Entry 7OTZ (X-ray diffraction, 3.10 A resolution); this record covers chains C and D of the 4 polymer chains in the assembly.

Chain C:
Molecule: Reverse transcriptase/ribonuclease H
Organism: Human immunodeficiency virus type 1 group M subtype B (isolate BH10)
Notes: EC 2.7.7.49, 2.7.7.7, 3.1.26.13, 3.1.13.2
UniProt: P03366 (POL_HV1B1); residues 1-554 here correspond to UniProt positions 600-1153 (UniProt number = residue number + 599)
Amino-acid sequence (556 residues; each row starts with the number of its first residue; numbers below 1 keep their minus sign (Met-1 is residue -1)):
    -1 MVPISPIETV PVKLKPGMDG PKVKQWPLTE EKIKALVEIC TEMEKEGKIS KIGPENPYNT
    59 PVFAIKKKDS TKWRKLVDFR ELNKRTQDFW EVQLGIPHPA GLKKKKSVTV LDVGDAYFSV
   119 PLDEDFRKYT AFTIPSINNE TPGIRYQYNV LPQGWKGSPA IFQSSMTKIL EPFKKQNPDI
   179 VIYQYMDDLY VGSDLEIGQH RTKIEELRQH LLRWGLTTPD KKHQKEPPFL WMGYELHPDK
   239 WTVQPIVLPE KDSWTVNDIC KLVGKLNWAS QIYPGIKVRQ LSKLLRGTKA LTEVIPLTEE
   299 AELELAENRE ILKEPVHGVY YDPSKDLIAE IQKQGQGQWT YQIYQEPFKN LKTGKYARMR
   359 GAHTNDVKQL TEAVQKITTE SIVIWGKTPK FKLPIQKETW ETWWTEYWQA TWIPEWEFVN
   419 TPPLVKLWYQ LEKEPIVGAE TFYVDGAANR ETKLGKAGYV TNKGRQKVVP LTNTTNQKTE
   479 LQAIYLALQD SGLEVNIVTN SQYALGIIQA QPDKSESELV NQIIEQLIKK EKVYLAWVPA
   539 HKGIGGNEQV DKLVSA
Disordered / not traced: -1
Sequence notes: initiating methionine (-1); expression tag (0); conflict Cys258 (Gln857 in P03366), Ser280 (Cys879 in P03366), Asn498 (Asp1097 in P03366)
Curated features (UniProtKB/Swiss-Prot):
  - region: Phe227 to His235 (RT 'primer grip')
  - motif: Trp398 to Trp414 (Tryptophan repeat motif)
  - binding site (Mg(2+)): Asp110, Asp185, Asp186, Asp443, Glu478, Asp549
  - site: Trp401 (Essential for RT p66/p51 heterodimerization), Trp414 (Essential for RT p66/p51 heterodimerization), Phe440, Tyr441 (Cleavage)

Chain D:
Molecule: Reverse transcriptase/ribonuclease H
Organism: Human immunodeficiency virus type 1 group M subtype B (isolate BH10)
Notes: EC 2.7.7.49, 2.7.7.7, 3.1.26.13, 3.1.13.2
UniProt: P03366 (POL_HV1B1); residues 1-428 here correspond to UniProt positions 600-1027 (UniProt number = residue number + 599)
Amino-acid sequence (428 residues; each row starts with the number of its first residue):
     1 PISPIETVPV KLKPGMDGPK VKQWPLTEEK IKALVEICTE MEKEGKISKI GPENPYNTPV
    61 FAIKKKDSTK WRKLVDFREL NKRTQDFWEV QLGIPHPAGL KKKKSVTVLD VGDAYFSVPL
   121 DEDFRKYTAF TIPSINNETP GIRYQYNVLP QGWKGSPAIF QSSMTKILEP FKKQNPDIVI
   181 YQYMDDLYVG SDLEIGQHRT KIEELRQHLL RWGLTTPDKK HQKEPPFLWM GYELHPDKWT
   241 VQPIVLPEKD SWTVNDIQKL VGKLNWASQI YPGIKVRQLS KLLRGTKALT EVIPLTEEAE
   301 LELAENREIL KEPVHGVYYD PSKDLIAEIQ KQGQGQWTYQ IYQEPFKNLK TGKYARMRGA
   361 HTNDVKQLTE AVQKITTESI VIWGKTPKFK LPIQKETWET WWTEYWQATW IPEWEFVNTP
   421 PLVKLWYQ
Disordered / not traced: 1-3, 215-228
Sequence notes: conflict Ser280 (Cys879 in P03366)
Curated features (UniProtKB/Swiss-Prot):
  - region: Phe227 to His235 (RT 'primer grip')
  - motif: Trp398 to Trp414 (Tryptophan repeat motif)
  - binding site (Mg(2+)): Asp110, Asp185, Asp186
  - site (Essential for RT p66/p51 heterodimerization): Trp401, Trp414

Chain C / chain D interface:
Pairs across the interface (115; chain C residue first):
  Val8(C) with Glu53(D)
  Pro9(C) with Glu53(D)
  Gln85(C) with Glu53(D), hydrogen bond (side chain-backbone)
  Asp86(C) with Lys20(D), salt bridge; Pro55(D)
  Phe87(C) with Pro52(D)
  Trp88(C) with Lys20(D); Val21(D); Lys22(D); Pro52(D), hydrogen bond (backbone-backbone); Asn54(D); Pro55(D); Asn57(D); Thr131(D); Arg143(D)
  Val90(C) with Pro140(D); Gly141(D), hydrogen bond (backbone-backbone); Arg143(D)
  Gln91(C) with Pro140(D)
  Leu92(C) with Pro133(D), hydrophobic; Asn137(D)
  Gly93(C) with Asn137(D), hydrogen bond (backbone-side chain)
  Ile94(C) with Asn137(D)
  Pro95(C) with Asn136(D)
  His96(C) with Asn136(D), hydrogen bond (backbone-side chain)
  Gly99(C) with Asn136(D)
  Ala158(C) with Pro52(D)
  Ser162(C) with Pro52(D)
  Thr165(C) with Pro140(D)
  Glu169(C) with Lys49(D), salt bridge
  Lys172(C) with Thr139(D)
  Ile180(C) with Glu138(D)
  Tyr181(C) with Asn136(D), hydrogen bond; Glu138(D)
  Gln182(C) with Glu138(D), hydrogen bond (backbone-backbone); Pro140(D)
  Arg358(C) with Glu396(D), salt bridge
  Gln373(C) with Glu396(D); Thr397(D), hydrogen bond
  Thr376(C) with Trp401(D)
  Ile380(C) with Leu26(D); Thr27(D)
  Val381(C) with Pro25(D), hydrophobic; Ile135(D); Asn136(D), hydrogen bond (backbone-backbone); Asn137(D)
  Ile382(C) with Ile135(D); Asn136(D)
  Trp383(C) with Ile135(D)
  Gly384(C) with Thr27(D); Glu28(D), hydrogen bond (backbone-backbone); Ile135(D)
  Thr386(C) with Trp401(D)
  Trp402(C) with Lys331(D), hydrogen bond (backbone-side chain); His361(D); Thr362(D); Asp364(D)
  Tyr405(C) with Lys331(D), hydrogen bond (backbone-side chain)
  Trp406(C) with Lys331(D); Asn418(D), hydrogen bond; Thr419(D); Pro420(D); Pro421(D)
  Gln407(C) with Lys331(D), hydrogen bond (backbone-side chain); Pro392(D); Ile393(D); Gln394(D), hydrogen bond; Val417(D), hydrogen bond (side chain-backbone); Asn418(D)
  Ala408(C) with Leu368(D), hydrophobic; Pro392(D), hydrogen bond (backbone-backbone); Ile393(D)
  Thr409(C) with Asp364(D)
  Trp410(C) with Thr362(D), hydrogen bond (side chain-backbone); Asn363(D); Trp401(D), hydrophobic; Tyr405(D)
  Pro412(C) with Trp401(D)
  Pro433(C) with Asn255(D); Thr290(D)
  Ile434(C) with Thr290(D)
  Val435(C) with Thr290(D)
  Thr439(C) with Ala288(D); Leu289(D), hydrogen bond (side chain-backbone)
  Tyr441(C) with Gln258(D), hydrogen bond; Thr286(D); Lys287(D), hydrogen bond (side chain-backbone)
  Val458(C) with Thr286(D)
  Thr459(C) with Thr286(D)
  Asn460(C) with Thr286(D); Lys287(D); Ala288(D)
  Asn494(C) with Leu289(D)
  Val496(C) with Gln258(D); Leu289(D), hydrophobic
  Gln500(C) with Trp266(D)
  Gly504(C) with Pro420(D)
  Gln507(C) with Pro421(D)
  Tyr532(C) with Asn255(D), hydrogen bond; Leu289(D), hydrophobic
  Val536(C) with Gln258(D)
  Pro537(C) with Gly262(D); Asn265(D)
  Lys540(C) with Asn265(D); Arg277(D); Ser280(D)
  Gly541(C) with Ser280(D); Leu283(D)
  Ile542(C) with Val261(D), hydrophobic; Leu283(D)
  Gly543(C) with Leu283(D), hydrogen bond (backbone-backbone); Arg284(D); Gly285(D)
  Gly544(C) with Thr286(D)
  Gln547(C) with Arg284(D), hydrogen bond (side chain-backbone)
Interface residues without a listed pair, chain C (68 interface residues in all): Leu100, Ile159, Gln161, Thr377, Thr403, Ala534, Trp535
Interface residues without a listed pair, chain D (63 interface residues in all): Gly51, Val254, Lys259, Trp337, Val365, Thr400

Summary:
68 residues of chain C face 63 of chain D across their interface; the contacts include 24 hydrogen bonds and 3
salt bridges. Among the polar pairs are Asp86(C)-Lys20(D), Glu169(C)-Lys49(D) and Arg358(C)-Glu396(D).
Chain C is Reverse transcriptase/ribonuclease H and chain D is Reverse transcriptase/ribonuclease H, both from
Human immunodeficiency virus type 1 group M subtype B (isolate BH10); the structure, HIV-1 reverse
transcriptase complex with DNA and inhibitor rmc-259, was determined by X-ray diffraction together with 7OT6,
7OTA, 7OTK, 7OTN, 7OTX and 7OUT from the same study.
